Entry 5XP3 (X-ray diffraction, 2.30 A resolution); this record covers chains C and D of the 6 polymer chains in the assembly.

Chain C:
Molecule: Tubulin alpha-1B chain
Organism: Sus scrofa
UniProt: Q2XVP4 (TBA1B_PIG); numbering as in UniProt (aligned over 1-451)
Chain sequence (451 residues; row label = number of the first residue in the row):
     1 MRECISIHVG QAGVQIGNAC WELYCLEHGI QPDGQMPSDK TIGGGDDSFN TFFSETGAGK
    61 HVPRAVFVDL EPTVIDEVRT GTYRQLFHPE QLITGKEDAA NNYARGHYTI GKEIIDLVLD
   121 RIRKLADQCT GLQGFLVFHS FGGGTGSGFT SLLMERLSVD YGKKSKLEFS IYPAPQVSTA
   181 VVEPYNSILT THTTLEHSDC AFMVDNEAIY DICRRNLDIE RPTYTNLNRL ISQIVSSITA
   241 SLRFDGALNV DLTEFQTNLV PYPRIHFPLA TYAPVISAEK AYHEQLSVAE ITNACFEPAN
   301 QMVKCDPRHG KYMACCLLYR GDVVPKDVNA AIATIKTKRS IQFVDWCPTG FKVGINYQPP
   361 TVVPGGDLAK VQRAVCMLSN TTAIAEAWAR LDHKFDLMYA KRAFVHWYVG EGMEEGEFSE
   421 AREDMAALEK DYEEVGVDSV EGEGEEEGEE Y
Unresolved in the structure: 441-451
Metal / ion sites: Ca2+: Asp39, Thr41, Gly44, Glu55
Residues lining bound ligands: GTP (guanosine-5'-triphosphate): Gly10, Gln11, Ala12, Gln15, Ile16, Asp69, Asp98, Ala99, Ala100, Asn101, Ser140, Gly142, Gly143, Gly144, Thr145, Gly146, Ile171, Pro173, Val177, Ser178, Thr179, Glu183, Asn206, Tyr224, Leu227, Asn228, Ile231

Chain D:
Molecule: Tubulin beta chain
Organism: Sus scrofa
UniProt: F2Z5B2 (F2Z5B2_PIG); residues 1-445 here = UniProt positions 1-445
Chain sequence (445 residues; each row starts with the number of its first residue):
     1 MREIVHIQAG QCGNQIGAKF WEVISDEHGI DPTGSYHGDS DLQLERINVY YNEATGNKYV
    61 PRAILVDLEP GTMDSVRSGP FGQIFRPDNF VFGQSGAGNN WAKGHYTEGA ELVDSVLDVV
   121 RKESESCDCL QGFQLTHSLG GGTGSGMGTL LISKIREEYP DRIMNTFSVM PSPKVSDTVV
   181 EPYNATLSVH QLVENTDETY CIDNEALYDI CFRTLKLTTP TYGDLNHLVS ATMSGVTTCL
   241 RFPGQLNADL RKLAVNMVPF PRLHFFMPGF APLTSRGSQQ YRALTVPELT QQMFDSKNMM
   301 AACDPRHGRY LTVAAIFRGR MSMKEVDEQM LNVQNKNSSY FVEWIPNNVK TAVCDIPPRG
   361 LKMSATFIGN STAIQELFKR ISEQFTAMFR RKAFLHWYTG EGMDEMEFTE AESNMNDLVS
   421 EYQQYQDATA DEQGEFEEEG EEDEA
Unresolved in the structure: 274-283, 432-445
Differences from the reference sequence: conflict Gly440 (Glu in F2Z5B2), Glu441 (Gly in F2Z5B2)
Residues lining bound ligands: GTP (guanosine-5'-triphosphate): Gly10, Gln11, Cys12, Gln15, Ile16, Asp67, Gly96, Ala97, Gly98, Asn99, Ser138, Gly140, Gly141, Gly142, Thr143, Gly144, Val169, Pro171, Val175, Ser176, Glu181, Asn204, Leu207, Tyr222, Leu225, Asn226

How chain C and chain D interact:
Pairs across the interface (54; chain C residue first):
  Gln11(C) - Gln245(D)  hydrogen bond
  Lys96(C) - Arg2(D)
  Lys96(C) - Asp128(D)  salt bridge
  Glu97(C) - Arg2(D)  salt bridge
  Glu97(C) - Cys129(D)
  Asp98(C) - Lys252(D)  salt bridge
  Ala100(C) - Arg251(D)
  Ala100(C) - Lys252(D)
  Asn101(C) - Lys252(D)
  Arg105(C) - Arg251(D)
  Pro175(C) - Asn347(D)
  Ser178(C) - Lys350(D)  hydrogen bond
  Thr179(C) - Leu246(D)
  Thr179(C) - Asn256(D)  hydrogen bond (backbone-side chain)
  Ala180(C) - Asn256(D)
  Ala180(C) - Lys350(D)
  Val181(C) - Asn256(D)  hydrogen bond (backbone-side chain)
  Val181(C) - Ile345(D)  hydrophobic
  Val181(C) - Lys350(D)
  Val182(C) - Val255(D)  hydrophobic
  Tyr210(C) - Asp327(D)
  Glu220(C) - Lys324(D)
  Arg221(C) - Met323(D)
  Arg221(C) - Lys324(D)
  Arg221(C) - Asp327(D)  salt bridge
  Tyr224(C) - Gln245(D)
  Lys394(C) - Pro346(D)
  Lys394(C) - Asn347(D)
  Leu397(C) - Glu343(D)
  Leu397(C) - Trp344(D)
  Leu397(C) - Pro346(D)  hydrophobic
  Leu397(C) - Ala430(D)  hydrophobic
  Met398(C) - Trp344(D)  hydrogen bond (backbone-backbone)
  Met398(C) - Pro346(D)
  Lys401(C) - Phe260(D)
  Lys401(C) - Trp344(D)
  Lys401(C) - Ala428(D)
  Lys401(C) - Thr429(D)  hydrogen bond (side chain-backbone)
  Arg402(C) - Phe260(D)
  Ala403(C) - Pro259(D)
  Ala403(C) - Phe260(D)  hydrophobic
  Phe404(C) - Val255(D)
  Phe404(C) - Asn256(D)
  Phe404(C) - Val258(D)
  Phe404(C) - Pro259(D)  hydrogen bond (backbone-backbone)
  Phe404(C) - Thr312(D)
  Phe404(C) - Ile345(D)  hydrophobic
  His406(C) - Val258(D)
  His406(C) - Pro259(D)  hydrogen bond (side chain-backbone)
  His406(C) - Phe260(D)
  His406(C) - Pro261(D)
  Trp407(C) - Ala254(D)
  Trp407(C) - Val255(D)  hydrophobic
  Trp407(C) - Val258(D)  hydrogen bond (side chain-backbone)
Also at the interface, not in a pair above, chain D (30 interface residues in all): Asp249, Met257, Ser322

In short:
26 residues of chain C and 30 residues of chain D are in contact, with 9 hydrogen bonds and 4 salt bridges.
Polar pairs include Lys96(C)-Asp128(D), Glu97(C)-Arg2(D) and Asp98(C)-Lys252(D). Ligands of chain C: GTP.
Bound to chain D: GTP.
Chain C is Tubulin alpha-1B chain and chain D is Tubulin beta chain, both from Sus scrofa; the structure,
Crystal structure of apo T2R-TTL, was determined by X-ray diffraction, deposited together with 5XIW, 5YL2,
5YLJ and 5YLS.
